PDB entry 9KPF | electron microscopy, 3.15 A resolution | chains A and R of the 5 polymer chains in the assembly

# Chain A
Protein: Guanine nucleotide-binding protein G(i) subunit alpha-1
Source organism: Homo sapiens
Notes: EC 3.6.5.-
Reference sequence: P63096 (GNAI1_HUMAN); residues 1-354 here = UniProt positions 1-354
Amino-acid sequence (369 residues; numbered -14 to 354; the number before each row is that of its first residue; numbers below 1 keep their minus sign (Asp-14 is residue -14)):
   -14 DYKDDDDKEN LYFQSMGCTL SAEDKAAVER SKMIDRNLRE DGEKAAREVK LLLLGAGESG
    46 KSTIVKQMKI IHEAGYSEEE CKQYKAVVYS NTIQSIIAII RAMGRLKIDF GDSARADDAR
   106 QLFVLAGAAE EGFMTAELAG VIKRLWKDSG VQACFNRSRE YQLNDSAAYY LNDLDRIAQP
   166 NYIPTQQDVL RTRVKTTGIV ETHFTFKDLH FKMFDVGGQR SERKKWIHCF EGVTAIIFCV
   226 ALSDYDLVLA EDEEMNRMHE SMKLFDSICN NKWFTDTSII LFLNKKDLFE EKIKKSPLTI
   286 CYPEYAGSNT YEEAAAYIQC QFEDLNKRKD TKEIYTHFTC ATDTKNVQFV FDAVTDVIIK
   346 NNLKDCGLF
Not modelled in the structure: -14 to 2, 55-181
Sequence notes: expression tag (-14 to 0)
UniProt features mapped onto this chain:
  - region: Lys35 to Thr48 (G1 motif), Asp173 to Thr181 (G2 motif), Phe196 to Arg205 (G3 motif), Ile265 to Asp272 (G4 motif), Thr324 to Thr329 (G5 motif)
  - binding site (GTP): Glu43 to Thr48, Ser151, Leu175 to Thr181, Asp200 to Gln204, Asn269 to Asp272, Ala326
  - binding site (Mg(2+)): Ser47, Thr181
  - modified residue: Arg178 (ADP-ribosylarginine), Gln204 (Deamidated glutamine), Cys351 (ADP-ribosylcysteine)
  - lipidation: Gly2 (N-myristoyl glycine), Cys3 (S-palmitoyl cysteine)
  - natural variant: Gly40 (G40C: In NEDHISB; G40R: In NEDHISB), Gly45 (G45D: In NEDHISB), Thr48 (T48I: In NEDHISB; T48K: In NEDHISB), Gln52 (Q52P: In NEDHISB), Ser75 (deletion: In NEDHISB; uncertain significance), Gln172 (deletion: In NEDHISB), Asp173 (D173V: In NEDHISB), Glu186 to Phe189 (deletion: In NEDHISB; uncertain significance), Cys224 (C224Y: In NEDHISB), Lys270 (K270N: In NEDHISB; K270R: In NEDHISB), Asp272 (D272G: In NEDHISB), Ala326 (A326P: In NEDHISB), 1 further natural variant entry in UniProt
  - mutagenesis: Gly42 (G42R: Abolishes switch to an activated conformation and dissociation from beta and gamma subunits upon GTP binding. Abolishes interaction with RGS family members), Glu116 (E116L: Enhances interaction (inactive GDP-bound) with RGS14), Gln147 (Q147L: Enhances interaction (inactive GDP-bound) with RGS14), Glu245 (E245L: Enhances interaction (inactive GDP-bound) with RGS14)

# Chain R
Protein: Fusion protein 1, exo-alpha-sialidase, Taste receptor type 2 member 16, Fusion protein 2
Source organism: Homo sapiens
Notes: EC 3.2.1.18
Reference sequence: chimeric construct of A0A4J1WX37, Q9NYV7: residues -478 to -4 from A0A4J1WX37 (A0A4J1WX37_STREE) positions 303-777 (UniProt number = residue number + 781); residues 2-291 from Q9NYV7 positions 2-291 (same numbers)
Amino-acid sequence (1011 residues; numbered -537 to 473; the number before each row is that of its first residue; numbers below 1 keep their minus sign (Met-537 is residue -537)):
  -537 MKTIIALSYI FCLVFADYKD DDDAHHHHHH HHHHENLYFQ SAHHHHHHSS GLEVLFQGPP
  -477 EGAALTEKTD IFESGRNGNP NKDGIKSYRI PALLKTDKGT LIAGADERRL HSSDWGDIGM
  -417 VIRRSEDNGK TWGDRVTITN LRDNPKASDP SIGSPVNIDM VLVQDPETKR IFSIYDMFPE
  -357 GKGIFGMSSQ KEEAYKKIDG KTYQILYREG EKGAYTIREN GTVYTPDGKA TDYRVVVDPV
  -297 KPAYSDKGDL YKGDQLLGNI YFTTNKTSPF RIAKDSYLWM SYSDDDGKTW SAPQDITPMV
  -237 KADWMKFLGV GPGTGIVLRN GPHKGRILIP VYTTNNVSHL DGSQSSRVIY SDDHGKTWHA
  -177 GEAVNDNRQV DGQKIHSSTM NNRRAQNTES TVVQLNNGDV KLFMRGLTGD LQVATSKDGG
  -117 VTWEKDIKRY PQVKDVYVQM SAIHTMHEGK EYIILSNAGG PKRENGMVHL ARVEENGELT
   -57 WLKHNPIQKG EFAYNSLQEL GNGEYGILYE HTEKGQNAYT LSFRKFNWEF LSKNGSGSGI
     3 PIQLTVFFMI IYVLESLTII VQSSLIVAVL GREWLQVRRL MPVDMILISL GISRFCLQWA
    63 SMLNNFCSYF NLNYVLCNLT ITWEFFNILT FWLNSLLTVF YCIKVSSFTH HIFLWLRWRI
   123 LRLFPWILLG CLMITCVTII PSAIGNYIQI QLLTMEHLPR NSTVTDKLEN FHQYQFQAHT
   183 VALVIPFILF LASTIFLMAS LTKQIQHHST GHCNPSMKAR FTALRSLAVL FIVFTSYFLT
   243 ILITIIGTLF DKRCWLWVWE AFVYAFILMH STSLMLSSPT LKRILKGKCG SGSGGSGSGG
   303 SGSGGSGSGS SGGVFTLEDF VGDWEQTAAY NLDQVLEQGG VSSLLQNLAV SVTPIQRIVR
   363 SGENALKIDI HVIIPYEGLS ADQMAQIEEV FKVVYPVDDH HFKVILPYGT LVIDGVTPNM
   423 LNYFGRPYEG IAVFDGKKIT VTGTLWNGNK IIDERLITPD GSMLFRVTIN S
Not modelled in the structure: -537 to 1, 157-170, 288-473
Sequence notes: linker (-3 to 1); conflict Cys133 (Ser in Q9NYV7)
Disulfide bonds: Cys69-Cys79
Residues lining bound ligands: Salicin (SA0; 2-(hydroxymethyl)phenyl beta-D-glucopyranoside): Ser63, Asn66, Asn67, Thr82, Trp85, Glu86, His181, Thr246, Ile247, Lys254, Trp261, Glu262, Val265, Tyr266
UniProt features mapped onto this chain:
  - glycosylation (N-linked (GlcNAc...) asparagine): Asn80, Asn163

# How chain A and chain R interact
Pairs across the interface - 29 pairs, chain A then chain R:
  Arg24(A) - Arg124(R)
  Glu28(A) - Trp120(R)
  Arg32(A) - Leu116(R)
  Lys314(A) - Asn216(R)
  Thr316(A) - Pro217(R)
  Glu318(A) - His214(R)  salt bridge
  Glu318(A) - Pro217(R)
  Ile319(A) - His214(R)  hydrogen bond (backbone-side chain)
  Tyr320(A) - His214(R)
  Asp341(A) - Gly213(R)
  Asp341(A) - Ser218(R)  hydrogen bond
  Asp341(A) - Arg222(R)  salt bridge
  Ile344(A) - Gln206(R)
  Lys345(A) - Pro217(R)  hydrogen bond (side chain-backbone)
  Lys345(A) - Ser218(R)  hydrogen bond
  Asn347(A) - Lys106(R)  hydrogen bond (side chain-backbone)
  Leu348(A) - Val107(R)  hydrophobic
  Asp350(A) - Pro281(R)
  Cys351(A) - Tyr103(R)  hydrogen bond (backbone-side chain)
  Cys351(A) - Lys106(R)
  Cys351(A) - Val107(R)  hydrophobic
  Gly352(A) - Ser279(R)  hydrogen bond (backbone-side chain)
  Leu353(A) - Thr224(R)
  Leu353(A) - Ala225(R)
  Leu353(A) - Ser228(R)
  Leu353(A) - Leu229(R)  hydrophobic
  Phe354(A) - Pro217(R)
  Phe354(A) - Ala221(R)  hydrophobic
  Phe354(A) - Thr224(R)
Also at the interface, not in a pair above, chain A (23 interface residues in all): Asp193, Leu194, Asp315, Lys317, Lys349
Also at the interface, not in a pair above, chain R (23 interface residues in all): Val45, Thr111, Lys284

# In short
The chain A/chain R interface involves 23 residues from each chain; the contacts include 7 hydrogen bonds and
2 salt bridges. Polar pairs include Glu318(A)-His214(R), Asp341(A)-Arg222(R) and Ile319(A)-His214(R). Bound to
chain R: Salicin.
Here chain A is Guanine nucleotide-binding protein G(i) subunit alpha-1 and chain R is Fusion protein 1,
exo-alpha-sialidase, Taste receptor type 2 member 16, Fusion protein 2, both from Homo sapiens. Entry 9KPF
(Cryo-EM structure of GPCR16-Gi complex) was determined by electron microscopy (same publication as 9K6L, 9KPD
and 9KPE).
